PDB entry 8PF5 | X-ray diffraction, 2.42 A resolution | chains A and B

[Chain A]
Molecule: Trypanothione reductase
From: Trypanosoma brucei
Notes: EC 1.8.1.12
UniProt: A0A3L6KZJ1 (A0A3L6KZJ1_9TRYP); the author numbering skips numbers that UniProt does not, so the offset changes along the chain: 1-488 = UniProt 1-488; 493-496 = UniProt 489-492
Amino-acid sequence (495 residues; row label = number of the first residue in the row; note: 4 numbers in that range are skipped by the numbering (no residue carries them; nothing is unmodelled there); numbers below 1 keep their minus sign (Ser-1 is residue -1)):
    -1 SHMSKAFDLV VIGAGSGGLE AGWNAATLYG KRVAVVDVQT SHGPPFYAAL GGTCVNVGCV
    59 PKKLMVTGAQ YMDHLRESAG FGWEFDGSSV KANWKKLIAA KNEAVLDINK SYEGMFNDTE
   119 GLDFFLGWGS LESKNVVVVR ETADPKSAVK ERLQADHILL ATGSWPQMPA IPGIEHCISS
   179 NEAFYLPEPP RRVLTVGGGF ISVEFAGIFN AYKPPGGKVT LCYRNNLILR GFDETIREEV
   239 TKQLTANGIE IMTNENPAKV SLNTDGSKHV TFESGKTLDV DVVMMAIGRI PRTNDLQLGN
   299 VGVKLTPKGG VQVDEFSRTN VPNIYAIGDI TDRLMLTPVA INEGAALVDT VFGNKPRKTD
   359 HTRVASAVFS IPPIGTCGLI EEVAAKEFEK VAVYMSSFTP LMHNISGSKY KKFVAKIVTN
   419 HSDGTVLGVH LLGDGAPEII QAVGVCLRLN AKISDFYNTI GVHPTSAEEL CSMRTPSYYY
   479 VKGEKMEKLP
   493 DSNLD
Disordered / not traced: -1 to 1, 494-497
Cystine bridges: Cys52-Cys57
Construct notes: expression tag (-1 to 0, 497)
Small-molecule neighbours:
  - FAD (flavin-adenine dinucleotide): Ile10, Gly11, Ala12, Gly13, Ser14, Gly15, Gly16, Val34, Asp35, Val36, Ala46, Ala47, Leu48, Gly50, Thr51, Cys52, Val55, Gly56, Cys57, Lys60, Gly125, Trp126, Gly127, Ala159, Thr160, Gly161, Ser178, Phe182, Phe198, Ile199, Arg287, Arg290, Asp293, Ile325, Gly326, Asp327, Met333, Leu334, Thr335, Pro336, Ala338
  - YJK (4-[(3,4-dichlorophenyl)methyl]-N-[[5-[2-(4-fluorophenyl)ethylcarbamoyl]furan-2-yl]methyl]-4-(3-phenylpropyl)-1,4$l4-diazinane-1-carboxamide), molecule 1: Glu18, Trp21, Val58, Lys61, Leu62, Ser109, Tyr110, Met113
  - YJK, molecule 2: Phe396, Thr397, Pro398, Leu399, His461, Pro462, Thr463, Ser464, Glu466, Glu467, Ser470
What the authors report for this chain:
  - catalytic residues: Cys52, Cys57, His461 (citing earlier work)

[Chain B]
Molecule: Trypanothione reductase
From: Trypanosoma brucei
Notes: EC 1.8.1.12
UniProt: A0A3L6KZJ1 (A0A3L6KZJ1_9TRYP); residue numbers follow UniProt; this construct covers 1-492
Amino-acid sequence (494 residues; row label = number of the first residue in the row; numbers below 1 keep their minus sign (Ser-1 is residue -1)):
    -1 SHMSKAFDLV VIGAGSGGLE AGWNAATLYG KRVAVVDVQT SHGPPFYAAL GGTCVNVGCV
    59 PKKLMVTGAQ YMDHLRESAG FGWEFDGSSV KANWKKLIAA KNEAVLDINK SYEGMFNDTE
   119 GLDFFLGWGS LESKNVVVVR ETADPKSAVK ERLQADHILL ATGSWPQMPA IPGIEHCISS
   179 NEAFYLPEPP RRVLTVGGGF ISVEFAGIFN AYKPPGGKVT LCYRNNLILR GFDETIREEV
   239 TKQLTANGIE IMTNENPAKV SLNTDGSKHV TFESGKTLDV DVVMMAIGRI PRTNDLQLGN
   299 VGVKLTPKGG VQVDEFSRTN VPNIYAIGDI TDRLMLTPVA INEGAALVDT VFGNKPRKTD
   359 HTRVASAVFS IPPIGTCGLI EEVAAKEFEK VAVYMSSFTP LMHNISGSKY KKFVAKIVTN
   419 HSDGTVLGVH LLGDGAPEII QAVGVCLRLN AKISDFYNTI GVHPTSAEEL CSMRTPSYYY
   479 VKGEKMEKLP DSNL
Disordered / not traced: 489-492
Cystine bridges: Cys52-Cys57
Construct notes: expression tag (-1 to 0)
Small-molecule neighbours:
  - FAD (flavin-adenine dinucleotide): Ile10, Gly11, Ala12, Gly13, Ser14, Gly15, Gly16, Val34, Asp35, Val36, Ala46, Ala47, Gly50, Thr51, Cys52, Val55, Gly56, Cys57, Lys60, Gly125, Trp126, Gly127, Ala159, Thr160, Gly161, Ser162, Ser178, Phe182, Phe198, Ile199, Phe203, Arg287, Arg290, Asp293, Leu294, Ile325, Gly326, Asp327, Met333, Leu334, Thr335, Pro336, Ala338
  - YJK (4-[(3,4-dichlorophenyl)methyl]-N-[[5-[2-(4-fluorophenyl)ethylcarbamoyl]furan-2-yl]methyl]-4-(3-phenylpropyl)-1,4$l4-diazinane-1-carboxamide), molecule 1: Glu18, Val53, Val58, Lys61, Leu62, Ile106, Tyr110, Ile339
  - YJK, molecule 2: Phe396, Thr397, Pro398, Leu399, Pro462, Thr463, Ser464, Glu467
What the authors report for this chain:
  - binding site for YJK: Trp21
  - conformationally variable residues: Phe396 to Lys407

[Interface between chain A and chain B]
Contacting residue pairs (145):
  Cys52(A) - His461(B)  hydrogen bond
  Cys57(A) - His461(B)
  Cys57(A) - Pro462(B)
  Lys61(A) - Pro462(B)  hydrogen bond (side chain-backbone)
  Leu62(A) - Phe79(B)
  Leu62(A) - Ile403(B)  hydrophobic
  Thr65(A) - Phe79(B)
  Thr65(A) - Met400(B)
  Gly66(A) - Phe79(B)
  Gly66(A) - Trp81(B)  hydrogen bond (backbone-side chain)
  Tyr69(A) - His72(B)
  Tyr69(A) - Glu75(B)
  Tyr69(A) - Ser76(B)
  Tyr69(A) - Phe79(B)  hydrophobic
  Tyr69(A) - Trp81(B)
  Tyr69(A) - Met400(B)
  Met70(A) - Trp81(B)
  His72(A) - Tyr69(B)
  His72(A) - His72(B)
  Leu73(A) - Leu73(B)  hydrophobic
  Leu73(A) - Trp81(B)  hydrophobic
  Glu75(A) - Tyr69(B)
  Ser76(A) - Tyr69(B)
  Phe79(A) - Leu62(B)
  Phe79(A) - Thr65(B)
  Phe79(A) - Gly66(B)
  Phe79(A) - Tyr69(B)  hydrophobic
  Phe79(A) - Leu95(B)
  Phe79(A) - Tyr210(B)  hydrogen bond (backbone-side chain)
  Gly80(A) - Lys89(B)
  Gly80(A) - Ala90(B)
  Gly80(A) - Asn91(B)  hydrogen bond (backbone-backbone)
  Gly80(A) - Lys94(B)
  Trp81(A) - Gly66(B)  hydrogen bond (side chain-backbone)
  Trp81(A) - Tyr69(B)
  Trp81(A) - Met70(B)  hydrophobic
  Trp81(A) - Val88(B)  hydrophobic
  Trp81(A) - Lys89(B)
  Trp81(A) - Ala90(B)  hydrophobic
  Trp81(A) - Ala209(B)
  Trp81(A) - Tyr210(B)  hydrogen bond
  Glu82(A) - Ser87(B)
  Glu82(A) - Val88(B)
  Glu82(A) - Lys89(B)  hydrogen bond (backbone-backbone)
  Glu82(A) - Asn91(B)  hydrogen bond
  Glu82(A) - Lys94(B)  salt bridge
  Phe83(A) - Leu73(B)  hydrophobic
  Phe83(A) - Ser87(B)
  Phe83(A) - Val88(B)  hydrophobic
  Asp84(A) - Ser87(B)  hydrogen bond (backbone-side chain)
  Ser87(A) - Glu82(B)
  Ser87(A) - Phe83(B)
  Ser87(A) - Asp84(B)  hydrogen bond (side chain-backbone)
  Val88(A) - Trp81(B)  hydrophobic
  Val88(A) - Glu82(B)
  Lys89(A) - Gly80(B)
  Lys89(A) - Trp81(B)
  Lys89(A) - Glu82(B)  hydrogen bond (backbone-backbone)
  Ala90(A) - Gly80(B)
  Ala90(A) - Trp81(B)  hydrophobic
  Asn91(A) - Gly80(B)  hydrogen bond (backbone-backbone)
  Asn91(A) - Glu82(B)  hydrogen bond
  Lys94(A) - Ala77(B)  hydrogen bond (side chain-backbone)
  Lys94(A) - Gly80(B)
  Leu95(A) - Phe79(B)
  Ala209(A) - Trp81(B)
  Tyr210(A) - Phe79(B)  hydrogen bond (side chain-backbone)
  Tyr210(A) - Trp81(B)  hydrogen bond
  Thr335(A) - His461(B)
  Pro336(A) - Ile458(B)  hydrophobic
  Pro336(A) - Gly459(B)
  Pro336(A) - His461(B)
  Val337(A) - Ile458(B)
  Asn340(A) - Ile458(B)
  Ala363(A) - Gly459(B)
  Ala363(A) - Val460(B)  hydrophobic
  Ser364(A) - Val460(B)
  Ala365(A) - Val460(B)  hydrophobic
  Phe367(A) - Pro462(B)
  Met400(A) - Thr65(B)
  Met400(A) - Tyr69(B)
  Ile403(A) - Leu62(B)  hydrophobic
  Pro435(A) - Thr463(B)
  Glu436(A) - Ile437(B)
  Glu436(A) - Thr463(B)
  Glu436(A) - Ser464(B)  hydrogen bond (side chain-backbone)
  Glu436(A) - Ala465(B)  hydrogen bond (side chain-backbone)
  Ile437(A) - Glu436(B)
  Ile437(A) - Ala440(B)
  Ile438(A) - Val460(B)  hydrophobic
  Gln439(A) - Ile458(B)  hydrogen bond (side chain-backbone)
  Gln439(A) - Gly459(B)
  Gln439(A) - Val460(B)  hydrogen bond (side chain-backbone)
  Gln439(A) - Ala465(B)
  Gln439(A) - Glu466(B)
  Gln439(A) - Cys469(B)
  Ala440(A) - Ala440(B)  hydrophobic
  Ala440(A) - Val441(B)  hydrophobic
  Ala440(A) - Cys444(B)
  Val441(A) - Ala440(B)
  Gly442(A) - Thr457(B)
  Val443(A) - Cys444(B)  hydrophobic
  Val443(A) - Phe454(B)  hydrophobic
  Val443(A) - Thr457(B)
  Cys444(A) - Ala440(B)
  Cys444(A) - Val443(B)  hydrophobic
  Cys444(A) - Cys444(B)  hydrophobic
  Arg446(A) - Asn456(B)
  Arg446(A) - Thr457(B)
  Leu447(A) - Ala449(B)  hydrophobic
  Leu447(A) - Asp453(B)
  Ala449(A) - Leu447(B)  hydrophobic
  Asp453(A) - Val443(B)
  Asp453(A) - Arg446(B)  hydrogen bond (backbone-side chain)
  Asp453(A) - Leu447(B)
  Asn456(A) - Arg446(B)
  Thr457(A) - Gly442(B)
  Thr457(A) - Val443(B)
  Thr457(A) - Arg446(B)
  Ile458(A) - Pro336(B)  hydrophobic
  Ile458(A) - Asn340(B)
  Ile458(A) - Asp358(B)
  Ile458(A) - Val362(B)  hydrophobic
  Ile458(A) - Gln439(B)  hydrogen bond (backbone-side chain)
  Gly459(A) - Pro336(B)
  Gly459(A) - Ala363(B)
  Gly459(A) - Gln439(B)
  Val460(A) - Ala363(B)  hydrophobic
  Val460(A) - Ser364(B)
  Val460(A) - Ala365(B)  hydrophobic
  Val460(A) - Gln439(B)  hydrogen bond (backbone-side chain)
  His461(A) - Cys52(B)
  His461(A) - Cys57(B)
  His461(A) - Thr335(B)
  His461(A) - Pro336(B)
  Pro462(A) - Cys57(B)
  Pro462(A) - Lys61(B)
  Pro462(A) - Phe367(B)
  Thr463(A) - Pro435(B)
  Thr463(A) - Glu436(B)
  Ser464(A) - Glu436(B)  hydrogen bond (backbone-side chain)
  Ala465(A) - Glu436(B)  hydrogen bond (backbone-side chain)
  Ala465(A) - Gln439(B)
  Glu466(A) - Gln439(B)  hydrogen bond (backbone-side chain)
  Cys469(A) - Gln439(B)
Interface residues without a listed pair, chain A (74 interface residues in all): Leu26, Val58, Ala67, Gly78, Ala98, Ile106, Thr357, Asp358, Val362, Leu399, Phe454
Interface residues without a listed pair, chain B (75 interface residues in all): Val58, Gly78, Ala98, Ala102, Ile106, Val337, Thr357, Leu399, Ile438, Arg472

[In short]
74 residues of chain A face 75 of chain B across their interface; the contacts include 27 hydrogen bonds and 1
salt bridge. Polar contacts include Glu82(A)-Lys94(B), Cys52(A)-His461(B) and Lys61(A)-Pro462(B). Compound YJK
is bound between chain A and chain B. The paper reports catalytic residues Cys52(A), Cys57(A) and His461(A); a
binding site for YJK at Trp21(B).
Chain A is Trypanothione reductase and chain B is Trypanothione reductase, both from Trypanosoma brucei; the
structure, Crystal structure of Trypanosoma brucei trypanothione reductase in complex with
1-(3,4-dichlorobenzyl)-4-(((5-((4-fluorophenethyl)carbamoyl)furan-2-yl)methyl)carbamoyl)-1-(3-phenylpropyl)piperazin-1-ium,
was determined by X-ray diffraction, deposited together with 8PF3 and 8PF4.
